PDB entry 4Y1E | X-ray diffraction, 1.80 A resolution | chains A and B

== Chain A (and B) ==
Protein: Uncharacterized protein SAV1875
Source organism: Staphylococcus aureus subsp. aureus Mu50
Notes: chain B of this document is another copy of the same molecule, construct and numbering; everything in this record applies to it too
UniProt: P0A0K0 (Y1875_STAAM); residue numbers follow UniProt; this construct covers 1-171
Chain sequence (179 residues; numbered 1 to 179; the number before each row is that of its first residue):
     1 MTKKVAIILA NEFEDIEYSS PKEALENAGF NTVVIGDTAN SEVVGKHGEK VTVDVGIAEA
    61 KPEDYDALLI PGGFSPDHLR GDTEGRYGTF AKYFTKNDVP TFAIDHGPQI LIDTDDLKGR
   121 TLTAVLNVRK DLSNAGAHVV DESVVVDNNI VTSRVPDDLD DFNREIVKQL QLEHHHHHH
Not modelled in the structure: 1, 173-179
Differences from the reference sequence: engineered mutation Asp105 (Cys in P0A0K0); expression tag (172-179)

== Chain A / chain B interface ==
Contacting residue pairs - 37 pairs, chain A then chain B:
  Glu12(A) - Phe74(B)
  Phe74(A) - Glu12(B)
  Phe74(A) - Phe74(B)  hydrophobic
  Phe74(A) - Asp77(B)
  Phe74(A) - His78(B)
  Asp77(A) - Phe74(B)
  Asp77(A) - His106(B)  salt bridge
  Asp77(A) - Asn127(B)
  His78(A) - Phe74(B)
  Arg80(A) - Asn127(B)
  Arg80(A) - Lys130(B)
  Arg80(A) - Asp131(B)  salt bridge
  Gly81(A) - Leu126(B)
  Gly81(A) - Asn127(B)
  Asp82(A) - Leu126(B)
  His106(A) - Asp77(B)  salt bridge
  Ile112(A) - Lys130(B)
  Ile112(A) - Asp131(B)
  Ile112(A) - Asn134(B)
  Asp113(A) - Lys130(B)
  Asp115(A) - Lys130(B)  salt bridge
  Leu126(A) - Gly81(B)
  Leu126(A) - Asp82(B)
  Leu126(A) - Thr83(B)
  Asn127(A) - Asp77(B)
  Asn127(A) - Arg80(B)
  Asn127(A) - Gly81(B)
  Lys130(A) - Ile112(B)
  Lys130(A) - Asp113(B)
  Lys130(A) - Asp115(B)  salt bridge
  Asp131(A) - Arg80(B)  salt bridge
  Asp131(A) - Ile112(B)
  Asp131(A) - Asp131(B)
  Asn134(A) - Ile112(B)
  Asn134(A) - Asn134(B)
  Asn134(A) - Ala135(B)
  Ala135(A) - Asn134(B)
Also at the interface, not in a pair above, chain A (20 interface residues in all): Thr83, Gln109, Val128
Also at the interface, not in a pair above, chain B (20 interface residues in all): Gln109, Val128

== Summary ==
The chain A/chain B interface involves 20 residues from each chain, with 6 salt bridges. Polar contacts
include Asp77(A)-His106(B), Arg80(A)-Asp131(B) and Asp115(A)-Lys130(B).
Chain A and chain B are both Uncharacterized protein SAV1875 (Staphylococcus aureus subsp. aureus Mu50); the
structure, SAV1875-C105D, was determined by X-ray diffraction (same publication as 4Y0N, 4Y1F, 4Y1G and 4Y1R).
